PDB entry 7Q7R | X-ray diffraction, 1.70 A resolution | chain A

[Chain A]
Molecule: B-cell lymphoma 6 protein
Organism: Homo sapiens
UniProtKB: P41182 (BCL6_HUMAN); residues 5-129 here = UniProt positions 5-129
Amino-acid sequence (144 residues; numbered -14 to 129; the number before each row is that of its first residue; numbers below 1 keep their minus sign (Gly-14 is residue -14)):
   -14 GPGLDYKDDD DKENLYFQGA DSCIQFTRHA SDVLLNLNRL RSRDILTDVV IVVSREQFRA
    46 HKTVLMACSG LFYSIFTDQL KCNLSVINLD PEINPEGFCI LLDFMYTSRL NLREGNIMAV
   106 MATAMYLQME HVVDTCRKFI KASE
Disordered / not traced: -14 to -1
Sequence notes: expression tag (-14 to 4)
Residues lining bound ligands: 9IH (2-chloranyl-4-[[(2S)-2-cyclopropyl-3,3-bis(fluoranyl)-7-methyl-6-oxidanylidene-2,4-dihydro-1H-[1,4]oxazepino[2,3-c]quinolin-10-yl]amino]pyridine-3-carbonitrile): His14, Asp17, Val18, Asn21, Arg24, Leu25, Arg28, Met51, Ala52, Cys53, Ser54, Gly55, Tyr58, Phe89, Gln113, Met114, Glu115
Swiss-Prot annotation at these positions:
  - mutagenesis: Asn21 (N21K: Abolishes interaction with NCOR2 and HDAC2, no effect on interaction with CTBP1 and transcriptional autoinhibition; when associated with A-116 and 376-Q--Q-379), Ser59 (S59A: Abolished ubiquitination by the SCF(FBXL17) complex), His116 (H116A: Abolishes interaction with NCOR2 and HDAC2, no effect on interaction with CTBP1 and transcriptional autoinhibition; when associated with K-21 and 376-Q--Q-379)
What the authors report for this chain:
  - binding site for 9IH: Val18, Met51, Ala52, Cys53, Tyr58, Phe89

[Overview]
Bound to chain A: compound 9IH. From UniProt: 3 mutagenesis sites. From the paper: a binding site for 9IH at
Val18, Met51 and Ala52 among others.
Chain A is B-cell lymphoma 6 protein (Homo sapiens); the structure, Crystal structure of human BCL6 BTB domain
in complex with compound 1, was determined by X-ray diffraction, deposited together with 7Q7S, 7Q7T, 7Q7U and
7Q7V.
